Entry 6F5D (X-ray diffraction, 3.20 A resolution); this record covers chains A and G of the 12 polymer chains in the assembly.

== Chain A ==
Protein: ATP synthase subunit alpha, mitochondrial
Organism: Trypanosoma brucei brucei
Reference sequence: Q9GS23 (ATPA_TRYBB); residues 1-560 here correspond to UniProt positions 25-584 (UniProt number = residue number + 24)
Chain sequence (560 residues; row label = number of the first residue in the row):
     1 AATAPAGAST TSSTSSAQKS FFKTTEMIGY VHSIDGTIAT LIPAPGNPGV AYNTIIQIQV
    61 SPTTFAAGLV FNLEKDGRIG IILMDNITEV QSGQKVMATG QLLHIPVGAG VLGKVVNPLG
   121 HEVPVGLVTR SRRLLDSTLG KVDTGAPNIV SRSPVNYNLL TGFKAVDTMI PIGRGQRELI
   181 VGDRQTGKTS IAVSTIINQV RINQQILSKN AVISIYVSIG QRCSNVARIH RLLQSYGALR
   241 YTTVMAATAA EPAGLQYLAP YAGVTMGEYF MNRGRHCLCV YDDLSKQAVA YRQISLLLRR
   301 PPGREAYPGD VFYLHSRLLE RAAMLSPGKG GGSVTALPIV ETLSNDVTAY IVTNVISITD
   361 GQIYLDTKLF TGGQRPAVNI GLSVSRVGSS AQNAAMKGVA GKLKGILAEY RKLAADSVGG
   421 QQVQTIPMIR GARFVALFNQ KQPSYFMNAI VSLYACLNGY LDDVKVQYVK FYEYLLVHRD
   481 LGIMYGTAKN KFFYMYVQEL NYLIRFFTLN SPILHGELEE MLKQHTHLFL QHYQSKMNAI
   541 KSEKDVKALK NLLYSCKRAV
Not modelled in the structure: 1-19, 126-136, 417-422
Ion coordination: Mg2+: Thr189 (together with ADP)
Small-molecule neighbours: ADP (adenosine-5'-diphosphate): Asp183, Arg184, Gln185, Thr186, Gly187, Lys188, Thr189, Ser190, Phe370, Arg375, Pro376, Gln440, Lys441
Curated features (UniProtKB/Swiss-Prot):
  - binding site (ATP): Asp183 to Ser190, Gln440
  - site: Leu135, Asp136 (Cleavage), Ser383 (Required for activity)
Reported in the primary citation:
  - catalytic residues: Arg386

== Chain G ==
Protein: ATP synthase gamma subunit
Organism: Trypanosoma brucei brucei
Notes: EC 3.6.3.14
Reference sequence: A0A161CFW5 (A0A161CFW5_TRYBB); residues 1-304 here correspond to UniProt positions 2-305 (UniProt number = residue number + 1)
Chain sequence (304 residues; numbered 1 to 304; the number before each row is that of its first residue):
     1 SGKLRLYKEK LEGYNRFYSI VKTIKMVTLA KYRAAQGRIR TRDFSLRYTE LAFSKPQASR
    61 DAVAAAKNAL VYIPITTNRG SCGALNSNIV RCIDSVVSSK MVLMPVGKRG IDSFSKLYPD
   121 EFRYGIINDM KESMHFGYAT FVIENAYEVS KDADRYQVIF NRFVSAGVQR NAVYNIPSYE
   181 KWKEDLADAA SSDNQKNRYL FANALQNEEE QLIRDFFDFH AALAVLNAVG ENELSEQAAR
   241 LVAVEGQLTN ISSLQQRTSS LYNKTRQFGI TAALIEILSA MSSLEGNAMK GVRRNKFWEG
   301 AVTK
Not modelled in the structure: 1, 59-65, 286-304

== Chain A / chain G interface ==
Contacting residue pairs - 17 pairs, chain A then chain G:
  Arg299(A) with Glu285(G)
  Pro302(A) with Ile277(G), hydrophobic; Leu278(G); Met281(G)
  Gly303(A) with Leu274(G)
  Arg304(A) with Ile270(G); Leu274(G)
  Glu305(A) with Leu274(G)
  Ala306(A) with Ile277(G)
  Ser344(A) with Arg5(G)
  Asn345(A) with Lys8(G)
  Asp346(A) with Leu4(G); Lys8(G), salt bridge; Tyr262(G)
  Thr348(A) with Tyr262(G)
  Ala415(A) with Thr23(G)
  Asp416(A) with Met26(G)
Other interface residues (no listed pair), chain G (14 interface residues in all): Arg266, Leu284

== Overview ==
The interface between chain A and chain G involves 12 residues on one side and 14 on the other, with 1 salt
bridge. The salt-bridged pair is Asp346(A)-Lys8(G). Bound to chain A: ADP. From UniProt: 9 ATP-binding
residues on chain A. The paper reports the catalytic residue Arg386(A).
Here chain A is ATP synthase subunit alpha, mitochondrial and chain G is ATP synthase gamma subunit, both from
Trypanosoma brucei brucei. Entry 6F5D (Trypanosoma brucei F1-ATPase) was determined by X-ray diffraction.
